4GA2 - chain A; structure by X-ray diffraction, 0.95 A resolution.

# Chain A
Protein: E3 sumo-protein ligase RANBP2
From: Pan troglodytes
UniProt: H2QII6 (H2QII6_PANTR); residues 1-145 here = UniProt positions 1-145
Chain sequence (150 residues; each row starts with the number of its first residue; numbers below 1 keep their minus sign (Gly-4 is residue -4)):
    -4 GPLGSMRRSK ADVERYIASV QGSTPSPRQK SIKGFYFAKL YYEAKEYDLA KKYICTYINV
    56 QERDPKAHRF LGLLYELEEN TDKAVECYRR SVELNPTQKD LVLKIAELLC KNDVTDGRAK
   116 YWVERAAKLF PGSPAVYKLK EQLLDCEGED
Unresolved in the structure: -4 to 1
Differences from the reference sequence: expression tag (-4 to 0)
Curated features (UniProtKB/Swiss-Prot):
  - modified residue: Thr19 (Phosphothreonine), Ser21 (Phosphoserine)

# In short
Chain A is E3 sumo-protein ligase RANBP2 (Pan troglodytes); the structure, Structure of the N-terminal domain
of Nup358, was determined by X-ray diffraction together with 4GA0 and 4GA1 from the same study.
